Entry 7O8B (X-ray diffraction, 1.75 A resolution); this record covers chain A.

Chain A:
Molecule: Haloalkane dehalogenase
Organism: Rhodococcus rhodochrous
Notes: EC 3.8.1.5
Reference sequence: P0A3G2 (DHAA_RHORH); residue numbers follow UniProt; this construct covers 4-293
Amino-acid sequence (290 residues; row label = number of the first residue in the row):
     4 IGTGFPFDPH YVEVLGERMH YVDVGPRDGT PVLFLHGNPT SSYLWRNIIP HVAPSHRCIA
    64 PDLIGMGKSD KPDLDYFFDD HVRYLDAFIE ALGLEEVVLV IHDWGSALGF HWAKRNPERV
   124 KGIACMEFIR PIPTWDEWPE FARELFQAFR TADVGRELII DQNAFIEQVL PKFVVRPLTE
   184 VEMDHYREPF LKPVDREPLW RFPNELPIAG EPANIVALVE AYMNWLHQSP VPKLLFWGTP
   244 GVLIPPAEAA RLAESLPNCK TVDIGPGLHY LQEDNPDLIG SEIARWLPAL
Differences from the reference sequence: engineered mutation Leu148 (Thr in P0A3G2), Gln171 (Gly in P0A3G2), Val172 (Ala in P0A3G2), Phe176 (Cys in P0A3G2)
Curated features (UniProtKB/Swiss-Prot):
  - active site: Asp106 (Nucleophile), Glu130 (Proton donor), His272 (Proton acceptor)
Ligand contacts: methyl sulfate (V5B): Asn41, Asp106, Trp107, Trp141, Phe149, Phe168, Phe205, Pro206, Leu209, His272, Tyr273
What the authors report for this chain:
  - binding site for methyl sulfate: Asn41, Asp106, Trp107
  - catalytic residues: Asn41, Trp107
  - binding site for methyl sulfate: Trp141, Phe205, Leu209 (from molecular simulation)
  - conformationally variable residues: Glu147 (from molecular simulation)

Overview:
Chain A binds methyl sulfate. Curated annotation (UniProt) lists 3 active-site residues. From the paper:
catalytic residues Asn41 and Trp107; a binding site for methyl sulfate at Asn41, Asp106 and Trp107 among
others.
Chain A is Haloalkane dehalogenase (Rhodococcus rhodochrous); the structure, Structure of haloalkane
dehalogenase variant DhaA80 from Rhodococcus rhodochrous, was determined by X-ray diffraction together with
7O3O from the same study.
